Entry 1FZ8 (X-ray diffraction, 2.10 A resolution); this record covers chains A and C of the 6 polymer chains in the assembly.

# Chain A
Protein: Methane monooxygenase component A, alpha chain
Organism: Methylococcus capsulatus
Notes: EC 1.14.13.25
UniProt: P22869 (MEMA_METCA); residue numbers follow UniProt; this construct covers 1-527
Amino-acid sequence (527 residues; each row starts with the number of its first residue):
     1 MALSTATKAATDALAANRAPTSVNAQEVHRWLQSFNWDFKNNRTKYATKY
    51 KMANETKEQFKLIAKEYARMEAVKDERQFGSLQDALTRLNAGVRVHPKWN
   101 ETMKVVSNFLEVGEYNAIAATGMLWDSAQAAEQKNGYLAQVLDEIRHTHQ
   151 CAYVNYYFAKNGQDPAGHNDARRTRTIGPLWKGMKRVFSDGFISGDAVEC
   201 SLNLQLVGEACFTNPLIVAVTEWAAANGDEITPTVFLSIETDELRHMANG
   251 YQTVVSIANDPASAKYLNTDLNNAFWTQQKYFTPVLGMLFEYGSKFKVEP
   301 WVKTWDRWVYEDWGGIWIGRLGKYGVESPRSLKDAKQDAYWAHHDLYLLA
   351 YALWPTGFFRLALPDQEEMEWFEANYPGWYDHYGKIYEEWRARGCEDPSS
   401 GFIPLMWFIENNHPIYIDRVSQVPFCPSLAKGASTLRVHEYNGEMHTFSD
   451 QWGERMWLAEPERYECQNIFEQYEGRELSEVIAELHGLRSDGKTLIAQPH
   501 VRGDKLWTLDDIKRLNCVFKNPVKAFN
Disordered / not traced: 1-16
Curated features (UniProtKB/Swiss-Prot):
  - active site: C151
  - binding site (Fe cation): E114, E144, H147, E209, E243, H246
Bound ions: Fe ion site 1: E114, E144, H147; Fe ion site 2: E144, E209, E243, H246; Ca2+: N527 (shared with 1 residue of chain B)
Residues lining bound ligands:
  - dibromomethane (2BM), molecule 1: W99, T102, V106, L216, V220, L286, L289, F290
  - dibromomethane (2BM), molecule 2: E101, T102, V105, M288, L289, Y292, G293, Y347, F359, L361
  - dibromomethane (2BM), molecule 3: V106, F109, L110, M184, F188, L216, L286, L289

# Chain C
Protein: Methane monooxygenase component A, beta chain
Organism: Methylococcus capsulatus
Notes: EC 1.14.13.25
UniProt: P18798 (MEMB_METCA); residues 1-389 here = UniProt positions 1-389
Amino-acid sequence (389 residues; row label = number of the first residue in the row):
     1 MSMLGERRRGLTDPEMAAVILKALPEAPLDGNNKMGYFVTPRWKRLTEYE
    51 ALTVYAQPNADWIAGGLDWGDWTQKFHGGRPSWGNETTELRTVDWFKHRD
   101 PLRRWHAPYVKDKAEEWRYTDRFLQGYSADGQIRAMNPTWRDEFINRYWG
   151 AFLFNEYGLFNAHSQGAREALSDVTRVSLAFWGFDKIDIAQMIQLERGFL
   201 AKIVPGFDESTAVPKAEWTNGEVYKSARLAVEGLWQEVFDWNESAFSVHA
   251 VYDALFGQFVRREFFQRLAPRFGDNLTPFFINQAQTYFQIAKQGVQDLYY
   301 NCLGDDPEFSDYNRTVMRNWTGKWLEPTIAALRDFMGLFAKLPAGTTDKE
   351 EITASLYRVVDDWIEDYASRIDFKADRDQIVKAVLAGLK
Disordered / not traced: 1
Sequence notes: conflict R370 (Ala in P18798)
Bound ions: Ca2+ site 1 near D348 (its only coordinating residue here); Ca2+ site 2: D376, D378
Residues lining bound ligands:
  - dibromomethane (2BM), molecule 1: E116, N282, Q283, T286, Y287
  - dibromomethane (2BM), molecule 2: Y119, R122, F123
  - dibromomethane (2BM), molecule 3: R122, Q125, G126
  - dibromomethane (2BM), molecule 4: T286, Q289, I290, Q293

# Chain A / chain C interface
Pairs across the interface - 239 pairs, chain A then chain C:
  R18(A) - S128(C)
  R18(A) - A129(C)
  R18(A) - D130(C)  hydrogen bond (side chain-backbone)
  R18(A) - G131(C)
  R18(A) - R134(C)
  A19(A) - S128(C)
  P20(A) - Q125(C)
  P20(A) - S128(C)
  P20(A) - A129(C)  hydrophobic
  T21(A) - L124(C)
  T21(A) - Q125(C)
  T21(A) - S128(C)  hydrogen bond (backbone-side chain)
  T21(A) - F199(C)
  T21(A) - K202(C)
  T21(A) - I203(C)
  S22(A) - D121(C)  hydrogen bond
  S22(A) - L124(C)
  S22(A) - K202(C)  hydrogen bond (backbone-side chain)
  V23(A) - W117(C)
  V23(A) - L195(C)  hydrophobic
  V23(A) - G198(C)
  V23(A) - F199(C)  hydrophobic
  V23(A) - K202(C)
  E27(A) - K202(C)  salt bridge
  V28(A) - Q191(C)
  V28(A) - Q194(C)
  V28(A) - L195(C)  hydrophobic
  W31(A) - Q194(C)
  W31(A) - E209(C)  hydrogen bond
  W31(A) - S210(C)
  W31(A) - T211(C)
  L32(A) - Q191(C)
  S34(A) - F154(C)
  S34(A) - T211(C)  hydrogen bond
  S34(A) - K215(C)  hydrogen bond (backbone-side chain)
  F35(A) - F154(C)
  F35(A) - Y157(C)
  N36(A) - Y157(C)
  N36(A) - K215(C)  hydrogen bond (backbone-side chain)
  N36(A) - W235(C)
  W37(A) - F154(C)
  W37(A) - W218(C)
  W37(A) - T219(C)
  W37(A) - R228(C)
  W37(A) - E232(C)  hydrogen bond
  F39(A) - E232(C)
  F39(A) - W235(C)  hydrophobic
  F39(A) - Q236(C)
  N41(A) - Q236(C)
  N41(A) - E237(C)
  N42(A) - W235(C)
  N42(A) - Q236(C)  hydrogen bond
  R43(A) - Q236(C)  hydrogen bond (side chain-backbone)
  R43(A) - F239(C)
  K45(A) - Q165(C)  hydrogen bond
  K45(A) - W235(C)  hydrogen bond (side chain-backbone)
  K45(A) - Q236(C)
  K45(A) - V238(C)  hydrogen bond (side chain-backbone)
  K45(A) - F239(C)
  Y46(A) - R80(C)
  Y46(A) - Q165(C)
  Y46(A) - R168(C)
  Y46(A) - E169(C)  hydrogen bond
  I63(A) - Q191(C)
  A64(A) - K113(C)
  A64(A) - F184(C)  hydrophobic
  A64(A) - D188(C)
  A64(A) - Q191(C)  hydrogen bond (backbone-side chain)
  K65(A) - K113(C)
  K65(A) - E116(C)
  K65(A) - W117(C)
  K65(A) - D188(C)  salt bridge
  K65(A) - M192(C)
  K65(A) - Q283(C)  hydrogen bond
  K65(A) - Y287(C)  hydrogen bond
  E66(A) - W117(C)  hydrogen bond
  Y67(A) - H106(C)  hydrogen bond
  Y67(A) - F184(C)  hydrophobic
  A68(A) - V110(C)
  A68(A) - K113(C)
  A68(A) - A114(C)
  R69(A) - A114(C)
  R69(A) - W117(C)
  A72(A) - V110(C)
  A72(A) - A114(C)  hydrophobic
  D75(A) - A107(C)
  D75(A) - V110(C)
  F79(A) - W105(C)  hydrophobic
  F79(A) - A107(C)  hydrophobic
  V93(A) - L24(C)
  R94(A) - L11(C)
  R94(A) - I20(C)
  R94(A) - L21(C)
  V95(A) - I20(C)
  V95(A) - L24(C)
  H96(A) - I20(C)
  P97(A) - A23(C)
  V112(A) - P58(C)  hydrophobic
  Y115(A) - Q57(C)  hydrogen bond
  Y115(A) - W83(C)  hydrophobic
  Y115(A) - S172(C)
  Y115(A) - D173(C)  hydrogen bond (side chain-backbone)
  Y115(A) - R176(C)  hydrogen bond
  N116(A) - P58(C)
  N116(A) - W83(C)
  I118(A) - R176(C)
  A119(A) - W83(C)  hydrophobic
  A119(A) - A167(C)
  A119(A) - R168(C)
  A119(A) - R176(C)
  G122(A) - S164(C)
  G122(A) - A167(C)
  M123(A) - R168(C)
  W125(A) - F160(C)  hydrophobic
  W125(A) - N161(C)
  W125(A) - H163(C)
  W125(A) - S164(C)
  W125(A) - A167(C)  hydrophobic
  D126(A) - S164(C)  hydrogen bond
  D126(A) - Q165(C)
  A131(A) - Y157(C)
  K134(A) - Y157(C)
  K134(A) - N161(C)
  L138(A) - F160(C)  hydrophobic
  L138(A) - F184(C)  hydrophobic
  L142(A) - H106(C)  hydrogen bond (backbone-side chain)
  L142(A) - F184(C)  hydrophobic
  I145(A) - A180(C)  hydrophobic
  R146(A) - H106(C)
  H149(A) - L52(C)
  H149(A) - T53(C)  hydrogen bond
  H149(A) - W105(C)
  H149(A) - H106(C)  hydrogen bond (side chain-backbone)
  A152(A) - M35(C)
  A152(A) - L52(C)
  Y153(A) - E48(C)
  Y153(A) - L52(C)
  Y156(A) - M35(C)  hydrophobic
  Y156(A) - E48(C)
  Y156(A) - L52(C)  hydrophobic
  A159(A) - N33(C)
  K160(A) - N33(C)  hydrogen bond (backbone-backbone)
  Q163(A) - L24(C)
  Q163(A) - P25(C)
  Q163(A) - P28(C)
  Q163(A) - L29(C)  hydrogen bond (backbone-backbone)
  D164(A) - L29(C)
  P165(A) - D30(C)
  P165(A) - N32(C)
  P165(A) - N33(C)
  A166(A) - D30(C)
  H168(A) - M35(C)
  N169(A) - N32(C)  hydrogen bond (side chain-backbone)
  N169(A) - K34(C)
  N169(A) - M35(C)
  N169(A) - G36(C)  hydrogen bond (backbone-backbone)
  N169(A) - Y37(C)
  N169(A) - F38(C)
  D170(A) - Y37(C)  hydrogen bond
  D170(A) - F38(C)
  R172(A) - A51(C)  hydrogen bond (side chain-backbone)
  R172(A) - L52(C)  hydrogen bond (side chain-backbone)
  R172(A) - T53(C)  hydrogen bond (side chain-backbone)
  R172(A) - V54(C)  hydrogen bond (side chain-backbone)
  R172(A) - Y55(C)
  R172(A) - A56(C)
  R173(A) - Y37(C)  hydrogen bond
  R173(A) - F38(C)
  R173(A) - L67(C)
  R175(A) - Y55(C)
  R175(A) - A56(C)
  R175(A) - P58(C)
  T176(A) - D68(C)
  T176(A) - W69(C)  hydrogen bond (backbone-side chain)
  W181(A) - P58(C)  hydrophobic
  W181(A) - D68(C)  hydrogen bond
  K182(A) - W69(C)  hydrogen bond (side chain-backbone)
  K182(A) - T73(C)
  K185(A) - D68(C)  salt bridge
  K185(A) - T73(C)
  R186(A) - T73(C)  hydrogen bond (backbone-side chain)
  R186(A) - Q74(C)  hydrogen bond
  S189(A) - P58(C)
  D190(A) - W72(C)
  D190(A) - T73(C)  hydrogen bond (side chain-backbone)
  D190(A) - Q74(C)  hydrogen bond (side chain-backbone)
  D190(A) - S82(C)  hydrogen bond
  G191(A) - Q74(C)
  I193(A) - F76(C)
  I193(A) - S82(C)
  I193(A) - W83(C)
  I193(A) - R168(C)  hydrogen bond (backbone-side chain)
  S194(A) - Q74(C)  hydrogen bond (backbone-side chain)
  S194(A) - K75(C)
  S194(A) - F76(C)
  S194(A) - S82(C)  hydrogen bond
  G195(A) - F76(C)
  E222(A) - R7(C)  salt bridge
  A225(A) - R9(C)
  A225(A) - G10(C)  hydrogen bond (backbone-backbone)
  A226(A) - G10(C)
  A226(A) - M16(C)
  N227(A) - I20(C)
  G228(A) - G10(C)
  G228(A) - L11(C)
  G228(A) - I20(C)
  E230(A) - R9(C)  salt bridge
  E230(A) - L11(C)
  F296(A) - M16(C)
  F296(A) - V19(C)  hydrophobic
  R360(A) - L29(C)
  E460(A) - H77(C)  salt bridge
  E462(A) - K75(C)
  E462(A) - H77(C)
  E462(A) - G78(C)  hydrogen bond (side chain-backbone)
  E462(A) - G79(C)
  R463(A) - T73(C)
  R463(A) - Q74(C)
  R463(A) - K75(C)  hydrogen bond (side chain-backbone)
  R463(A) - F76(C)
  R463(A) - H77(C)  hydrogen bond
  Y464(A) - T73(C)
  Y464(A) - Q74(C)  hydrogen bond
  E465(A) - D71(C)
  E465(A) - K75(C)  salt bridge
  C466(A) - D71(C)
  C466(A) - W72(C)
  C466(A) - T73(C)
  Q467(A) - W69(C)
  Q467(A) - G70(C)
  Q467(A) - D71(C)  hydrogen bond (side chain-backbone)
  N468(A) - W69(C)
  I469(A) - W69(C)  hydrophobic
  Q472(A) - W69(C)
  Y473(A) - W69(C)  hydrogen bond
  R489(A) - L29(C)  hydrogen bond (side chain-backbone)
  R489(A) - D30(C)
  S490(A) - D30(C)  hydrogen bond
  S490(A) - N32(C)
Also at the interface, not in a pair above, chain A (114 interface residues in all): N24, A25, D38, E71, A91, E111, N135, T148, G162, E199, K295, V420, Q422, L485, R502, G503
Also at the interface, not in a pair above, chain C (114 interface residues in all): R8, A27, G31, Y109, K111, R118, L153, G158, V177, F181, I187, A190, V231

# Summary
Chain A and chain C each contribute 114 residues to their interface, with 57 hydrogen bonds and 7 salt
bridges. Polar pairs include E27(A)-K202(C), K65(A)-D188(C) and K185(A)-D68(C). Bound to chain A: 3 copies of
dibromomethane. Ligands of chain C: 4 copies of dibromomethane.
Chain A is Methane monooxygenase component A, alpha chain and chain C is Methane monooxygenase component A,
beta chain, both from Methylococcus capsulatus; the structure, Methane monooxygenase hydroxylase, form II
cocrystallized with dibromomethane, was determined by X-ray diffraction, deposited together with 1FZ9, 1FZH
and 1FZI.
